PDB entry 9GVK | electron microscopy, 3.50 A resolution | chains C and D of the 4 polymer chains in the assembly

Chain C:
Name: Lipoprotein-releasing system transmembrane protein LolC
Source organism: Escherichia coli K-12
UniProt: P0ADC3 (LOLC_ECOLI); residue numbers follow UniProt; this construct covers 1-399
Chain sequence (399 residues; row label = number of the first residue in the row):
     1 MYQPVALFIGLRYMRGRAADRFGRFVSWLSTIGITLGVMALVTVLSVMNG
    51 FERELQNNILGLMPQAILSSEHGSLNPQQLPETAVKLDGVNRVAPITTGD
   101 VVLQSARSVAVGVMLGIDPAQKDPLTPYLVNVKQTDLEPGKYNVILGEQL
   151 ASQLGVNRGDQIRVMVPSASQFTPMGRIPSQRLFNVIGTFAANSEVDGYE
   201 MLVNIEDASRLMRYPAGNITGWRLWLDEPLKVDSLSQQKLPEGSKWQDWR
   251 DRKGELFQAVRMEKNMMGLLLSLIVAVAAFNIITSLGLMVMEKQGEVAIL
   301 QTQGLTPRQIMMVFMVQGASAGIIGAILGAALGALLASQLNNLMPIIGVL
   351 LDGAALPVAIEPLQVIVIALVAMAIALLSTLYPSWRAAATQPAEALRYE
Disordered / not traced: 1, 213-216, 399
Reported in the primary citation:
  - mutagenesis - L60D, M63D, T302A: decreased growth
  - mutagenesis - W249D: abolished growth
  - mutagenesis - T98D, V196D, Y199D: unchanged growth
  - mutagenesis - L60D, M63D: abolished binding to lipoprotein
  - contacts within the chain: Leu60-Trp249, Met63-Trp249

Chain D:
Name: Lipoprotein-releasing system ATP-binding protein LolD
Source organism: Escherichia coli K-12
Notes: EC 7.6.2.-
UniProt: P75957 (LOLD_ECOLI); residues 1-233 here = UniProt positions 1-233
Chain sequence (241 residues; row label = number of the first residue in the row):
     1 MNKILLQCDNLCKRYQEGSVQTDVLHNVSFSVGEGEMMAIVGSSGSGKST
    51 LLHLLGGLDTPTSGDVIFNGQPMSKLSSAAKAELRNQKLGFIYQFHHLLP
   101 DFTALENVAMPLLIGKKKPAEINSRALEMLKAVGLDHRANHRPSELSGGE
   151 RQRVAIARALVNNPRLVLADQPTGNLDARNADSIFQLLGELNRLQGTAFL
   201 VVTHDLQLAKRMSRQLEMRDGRLTAELSLMGAEHHHHHHHH
Disordered / not traced: 1-2, 229-241
Differences from the reference sequence: engineered mutation Gln171 (Glu in P75957); expression tag (234-241)
Metal / ion sites: Mg2+: Gln94 (together with ATP)
Small-molecule neighbours:
  - ATP (adenosine-5'-triphosphate), molecule 1: Tyr15, Thr22, Val24, Ser43, Ser44, Gly45, Ser46, Gly47, Lys48, Ser49, Thr50, Gln94, His204
  - ATP, molecule 2: Arg138, His141, Glu145, Leu146, Ser147, Gly148, Gly149, Glu150, Asn175
Reported in the primary citation:
  - mutagenesis - Y93A: decreased growth

Chain C / chain D interface:
Residue-residue contacts - 36 pairs, chain C then chain D:
  Gln3(C) with Lys116(D), hydrogen bond (backbone-side chain)
  Val5(C) with Leu113(D)
  Phe8(C) with Phe102(D), hydrophobic
  Arg12(C) with Asp101(D); Phe102(D); Glu106(D), salt bridge
  Tyr13(C) with Asp101(D)
  Arg17(C) with Pro100(D), hydrogen bond (side chain-backbone)
  Glu296(C) with Leu99(D); Pro100(D)
  Ile299(C) with His97(D); Arg158(D)
  Gln301(C) with Arg85(D), hydrogen bond (backbone-side chain)
  Thr302(C) with Arg85(D); Tyr93(D), hydrogen bond
  Gln303(C) with Asn86(D), hydrogen bond (backbone-side chain); Met110(D); Ile114(D); Arg158(D)
  Gly304(C) with Ala82(D); Asn86(D); Ile114(D)
  Leu305(C) with Ile114(D), hydrophobic
  Pro307(C) with Ser78(D)
  Gln309(C) with Lys116(D)
  Gln391(C) with Leu58(D); Asp59(D); Thr60(D)
  Pro392(C) with Leu58(D); Tyr93(D)
  Ala393(C) with His53(D); Leu58(D), hydrogen bond (backbone-backbone)
  Glu394(C) with Asp59(D)
  Leu396(C) with Tyr93(D); His97(D)
  Arg397(C) with Tyr15(D)
Interface residues without a listed pair, chain C (24 interface residues in all): Ile9, Leu300, Thr306
Interface residues without a listed pair, chain D (25 interface residues in all): Gly57, Phe91, Leu98, Arg142
Interface features reported in the paper:
  - specific contacts: Gln301(C)-Arg85(D), Thr302(C)-Tyr93(D)

Summary:
The interface between chain C and chain D involves 24 residues on one side and 25 on the other; the contacts
include 6 hydrogen bonds and 1 salt bridge. Polar pairs include Arg12(C)-Glu106(D), Gln3(C)-Lys116(D) and
Arg17(C)-Pro100(D). The authors report contacts between Gln301(C) and Arg85(D) and Thr302(C) and Tyr93(D). The
paper reports that L60D, M63D and T302A of chain C reduce growth; contacts within the chain involving
Leu60(C), Trp249(C) and Met63(C); 8 substitutions were tested in all.
Here chain C is Lipoprotein-releasing system transmembrane protein LolC and chain D is Lipoprotein-releasing
system ATP-binding protein LolD, both from Escherichia coli K-12. Entry 9GVK (Cryo-EM structure of endogenous
ATP-bound LolCDE with LolD-E171Q mutations in nanodiscs) was determined by electron microscopy, deposited
together with 9GRC.
